PDB entry 7CH9 | electron microscopy, 3.50 A resolution | chains F and G of the 12 polymer chains in the assembly

== Chain F ==
Name: MlaD domain-containing protein
Source organism: Pseudomonas aeruginosa (strain ATCC 15692 / DSM 22644 / CIP 104116 / JCM 14847 / LMG 12228 / 1C / PRS 101 / PAO1)
UniProt: Q9HVW3 (Q9HVW3_PSEAE); residue numbers follow UniProt; this construct covers 1-157
Amino-acid sequence (157 residues; each row starts with the number of its first residue):
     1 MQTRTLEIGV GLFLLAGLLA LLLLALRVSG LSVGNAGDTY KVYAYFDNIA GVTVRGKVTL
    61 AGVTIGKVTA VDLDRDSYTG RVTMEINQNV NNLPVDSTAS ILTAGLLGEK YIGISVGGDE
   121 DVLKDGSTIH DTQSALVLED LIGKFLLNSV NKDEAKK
Not modelled in the structure: 1-2, 151-157
Ligand contacts: 3-sn-phosphatidic acid (LPP; 2-(hexadecanoyloxy)-1-[(phosphonooxy)methyl]ethyl hexadecanoate): Leu138, Phe145, Leu146

== Chain G ==
Name: Probable permease of ABC transporter
Source organism: Pseudomonas aeruginosa (strain ATCC 15692 / DSM 22644 / CIP 104116 / JCM 14847 / LMG 12228 / 1C / PRS 101 / PAO1)
UniProt: Q9HVW2 (Q9HVW2_PSEAE); numbering as in UniProt (aligned over 1-265)
Amino-acid sequence (265 residues; row label = number of the first residue in the row):
     1 MRRVSPLERI RLFGRAGLDV VAALGRSTLF LGHALLGRRT PGTGLHLLVK QLYSVGVLSL
    61 AIIVVSGLFI GMVLALQGYN ILISYGSEQA VGQMVALTLL RELGPVVTGL LFAGRAGSAL
   121 TAEIGNMKAT EQLSSLEMIG VDPLKYIVAP RLWAGFISMP LLAAIFSVVG IWGGAMVAVD
   181 WLGVYEGSFW ANMQNSVQFT EDVLNGVIKS IVFAFVVTWI AVYQGYDCEP TSEGISRATT
   241 RTVVYASLAV LGLDFILTAL MFGDF
Not modelled in the structure: 1-4, 263-265
Ligand contacts:
  - 3-sn-phosphatidic acid (LPP; 2-(hexadecanoyloxy)-1-[(phosphonooxy)methyl]ethyl hexadecanoate), molecule 1: Val20, Ala23, Leu24, Ser27, Val212, Phe215, Val216, Trp219, Ile220, Tyr223, Gln224, Arg241, Tyr245, Leu248, Ala249, Gly252, Leu253, Phe255, Ile256
  - 3-sn-phosphatidic acid (LPP), molecule 2: Leu74, Gln77, Ile81, Leu82, Tyr85, Met94, Thr98, Glu102, Leu103

== Chain F / chain G interface ==
Pairs across the interface (8; chain F residue first):
  Thr5(F) with Arg11(G), hydrogen bond
  Ile8(F) with Ile10(G); Arg11(G)
  Val10(F) with Gly14(G)
  Gly11(F) with Gly14(G)
  Leu12(F) with Ile10(G), hydrophobic
  Leu14(F) with Phe13(G), hydrophobic; Gly17(G)
Also at the interface, not in a pair above, chain F (8 interface residues in all): Arg4, Leu15
Also at the interface, not in a pair above, chain G (6 interface residues in all): Leu7

== In short ==
The interface between chain F and chain G involves 8 residues on one side and 6 on the other, with 1 hydrogen
bond. The hydrogen-bonded pair is Thr5(F)-Arg11(G). Ligands of chain F: 3-sn-phosphatidic acid. Ligands of
chain G: 3-sn-phosphatidic acid.
Chain F is MlaD domain-containing protein and chain G is Probable permease of ABC transporter, both from
Pseudomonas aeruginosa (strain ATCC 15692 / DSM 22644 / CIP 104116 / JCM 14847 / LMG 12228 / 1C / PRS 101 /
PAO1); the structure, Cryo-EM structure of P.aeruginosa MlaFEBD, was determined by electron microscopy (same
publication as 7CH8, 7CH6, 7CH7 and 7CHA).
